PDB entry 9F74 | electron microscopy, 3.00 A resolution | chains E and F of the 7 polymer chains in the assembly

Chain E (and F):
Name: Large T antigen
Source organism: Betapolyomavirus macacae
Notes: EC 3.6.4.-; chain F of this document is another copy of the same molecule, construct and numbering; everything in this record applies to it too
UniProtKB: P03070 (LT_SV40); residues 266-627 here = UniProt positions 266-627
Sequence (362 residues; row label = number of the first residue in the row):
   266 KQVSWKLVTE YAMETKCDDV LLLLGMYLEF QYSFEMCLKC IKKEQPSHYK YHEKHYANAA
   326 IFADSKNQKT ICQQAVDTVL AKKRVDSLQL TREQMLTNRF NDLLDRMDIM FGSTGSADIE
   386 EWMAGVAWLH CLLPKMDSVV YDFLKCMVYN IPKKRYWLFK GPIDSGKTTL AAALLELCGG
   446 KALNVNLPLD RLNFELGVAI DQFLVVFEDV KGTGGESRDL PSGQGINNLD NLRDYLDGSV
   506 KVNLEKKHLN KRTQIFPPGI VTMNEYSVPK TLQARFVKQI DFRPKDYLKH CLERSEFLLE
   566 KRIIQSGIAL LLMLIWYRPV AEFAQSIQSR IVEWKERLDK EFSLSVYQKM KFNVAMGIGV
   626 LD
Residues lining bound ligands: ATP (adenosine-5'-triphosphate): Trp393, Leu397, Pro427, Ile428, Asp429, Ser430, Gly431, Lys432, Thr433, Thr434, Asn529, Arg548, Pro549, Lys550, Leu553, Lys554, Leu557
Swiss-Prot annotation at these positions:
  - binding site (Zn(2+)): Cys302, Cys305, His313, His317
  - binding site (ATP): Gly426 to Thr433

Chain E / chain F interface:
Residue-residue contacts - 36 pairs, chain E then chain F:
  Asp284(E) - Arg349(F)  salt bridge
  Leu286(E) - Asp342(F)
  Leu286(E) - Ala346(F)
  Gly290(E) - Ala346(F)
  Gly290(E) - Val350(F)
  Met291(E) - Val350(F)
  Met291(E) - Gln354(F)
  Leu293(E) - Thr343(F)
  Glu294(E) - Val350(F)
  Lys304(E) - Gln354(F)
  Gln310(E) - Gln354(F)
  Asp329(E) - Lys271(F)  salt bridge
  Ser330(E) - Gln339(F)  hydrogen bond (backbone-side chain)
  Lys331(E) - Gln267(F)
  Lys331(E) - Trp270(F)
  Lys331(E) - Gln339(F)
  Asn332(E) - Gln339(F)
  Gln333(E) - Gln339(F)  hydrogen bond (backbone-side chain)
  Asp429(E) - Arg498(F)  salt bridge
  Ala437(E) - Val505(F)  hydrophobic
  Glu460(E) - Lys516(F)  salt bridge
  Lys512(E) - Glu510(F)  salt bridge
  Lys512(E) - His513(F)  hydrogen bond (side chain-backbone)
  Lys512(E) - Leu514(F)  hydrogen bond (side chain-backbone)
  Glu561(E) - Lys419(F)  salt bridge
  Leu564(E) - Pro417(F)
  Glu565(E) - Ile416(F)
  Glu565(E) - Pro417(F)
  Glu565(E) - Lys419(F)  salt bridge
  Arg567(E) - Asn415(F)  hydrogen bond (side chain-backbone)
  Arg567(E) - Pro417(F)
  Arg567(E) - Gly503(F)  hydrogen bond (side chain-backbone)
  Arg567(E) - Ser504(F)
  Arg567(E) - Ile520(F)
  Gln570(E) - Ser504(F)  hydrogen bond
  Gln570(E) - Val505(F)
Interface residues without a listed pair, chain E (29 interface residues in all): Leu287, Leu289, Ser312, Lys334, Lys446, Val463, His513
Interface residues without a listed pair, chain F (30 interface residues in all): Leu345, Leu353, Arg420, Phe459, Lys511, Lys512, Thr518

Overview:
The interface between chain E and chain F involves 29 residues on one side and 30 on the other, with 7
hydrogen bonds and 7 salt bridges. Polar pairs include Asp284(E)-Arg349(F), Asp329(E)-Lys271(F) and
Asp429(E)-Arg498(F). Chain E binds ATP.
Chain E and chain F are both Large T antigen (Betapolyomavirus macacae); the structure, Active SV40 LTAg
complex with DNA (3D variability component_000, frame_015), was determined by electron microscopy, deposited
together with 9EVH, 9EVP, 9F3T, 9F3U, 9F5I, 9F73 and 14 further entries.
